6MP3 - chains A and T of the 3 polymer chains in the assembly; structure by X-ray diffraction, 1.91 A resolution.

Chain A:
Protein: DNA polymerase eta
Organism: Homo sapiens
Notes: EC 2.7.7.7
UniProtKB: Q9Y253 (POLH_HUMAN); residues 1-432 here = UniProt positions 1-432
Amino-acid sequence (435 residues; numbered -2 to 432; the number before each row is that of its first residue; numbers below 1 keep their minus sign (Gly-2 is residue -2)):
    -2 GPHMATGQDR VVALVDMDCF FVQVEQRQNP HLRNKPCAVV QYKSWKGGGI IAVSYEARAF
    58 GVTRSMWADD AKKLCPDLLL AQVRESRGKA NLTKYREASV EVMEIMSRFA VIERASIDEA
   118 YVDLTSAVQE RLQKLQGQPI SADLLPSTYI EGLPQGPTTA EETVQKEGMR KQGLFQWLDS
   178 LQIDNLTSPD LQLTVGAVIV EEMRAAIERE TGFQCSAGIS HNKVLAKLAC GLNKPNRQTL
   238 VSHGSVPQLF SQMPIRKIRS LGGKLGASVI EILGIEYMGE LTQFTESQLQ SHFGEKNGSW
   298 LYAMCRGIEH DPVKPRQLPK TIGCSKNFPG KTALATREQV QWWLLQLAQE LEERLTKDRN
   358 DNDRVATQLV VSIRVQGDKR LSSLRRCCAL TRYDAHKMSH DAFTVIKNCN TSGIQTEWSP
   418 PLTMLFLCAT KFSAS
Disordered / not traced: 155-159
Sequence notes: expression tag (-2 to 0)
Bound ions: Na+ site 1 near Asp176 (its only coordinating residue here); Na+ site 2: Gln179, Ser185, Asp187
Swiss-Prot annotation at these positions:
  - binding site (Mg(2+)): Asp13, Met14, Asp115, Glu116
  - binding site (Mn(2+)): Asp13, Met14, Asp115, Glu116
  - binding site (a 2'-deoxyribonucleoside 5'-triphosphate): Arg61
  - natural variant: Val37 (deletion: In XPV), Leu75 (deletion: In XPV), Arg93 (R93P: In XPV), Arg111 (R111H: In XPV), Thr122 (T122P: In XPV), Gly153 (G153D: In a breast cancer sample), Thr191 (T191P: In XPV), Gly263 (G263V: In XPV), Val266 (V266D: In XPV), Gly295 (G295R: In XPV), Arg361 (R361S: In XPV)
  - mutagenesis: Tyr52 (Y52A/F: Reduces DNA polymerase activity; Y52E: Reduces DNA polymerase activity. Increases fidelity of replication and reduces translesion bypass), Arg61 (R61A: Reduces enzymatic activity by two-thirds), Ser62 (S62G: Increased DNA polymerase activity and translesion bypass compared to wild-type), Ala68 (A68S/V: Severe reduction in thymine dimer translesion bypass), Asn324 to Pro326 (Reduces binding to chromatin and to monoubiquitinated PCNA. Abolishes binding to monoubiquitinated PCNA; when associated with 705-E--H-713 Del)

Chain T:
Molecule: 12-nt DNA strand
Sequence (12 nucleotides; row label = number of the first residue in the row):
     1 CATIATGACG CT

Chain A / chain T interface:
Residue-residue contacts (40):
  Gln38(A) - DI4(T)  hydrogen bond to the sugar
  Gln38(A) - DA5(T)  sugar contact
  Tyr39(A) - DI4(T)  phosphate contact
  Tyr39(A) - DA5(T)  hydrogen bond to the phosphate
  Trp42(A) - DA2(T)  stacking on the base
  Ser62(A) - DT3(T)  hydrogen bond to the base
  Trp64(A) - DA2(T)  phosphate contact
  Trp64(A) - DT3(T)  sugar contact
  Lys86(A) - DT6(T)  salt bridge to the phosphate
  Ala87(A) - DA5(T)  sugar contact
  Leu89(A) - DA5(T)  phosphate contact
  Leu89(A) - DT6(T)  phosphate contact
  Arg93(A) - DT6(T)  salt bridge to the phosphate
  Arg93(A) - DG7(T)  salt bridge to the phosphate
  Lys311(A) - DC9(T)  salt bridge to the phosphate
  Arg313(A) - DA8(T)  phosphate contact
  Arg313(A) - DC9(T)  salt bridge to the phosphate
  Pro316(A) - DA8(T)  phosphate contact
  Lys317(A) - DA8(T)  hydrogen bond to the phosphate
  Lys317(A) - DC9(T)  salt bridge to the phosphate
  Thr318(A) - DG7(T)  sugar contact
  Thr318(A) - DA8(T)  hydrogen bond to the phosphate
  Ile319(A) - DG7(T)  phosphate contact
  Gly320(A) - DT6(T)  sugar contact
  Gly320(A) - DG7(T)  hydrogen bond to the phosphate
  Cys321(A) - DT6(T)  phosphate contact
  Ser322(A) - DA5(T)  sugar contact
  Ser322(A) - DT6(T)  hydrogen bond to the phosphate
  Lys323(A) - DA5(T)  phosphate contact
  Asn324(A) - DI4(T)  hydrogen bond to the phosphate
  Asn324(A) - DA5(T)  hydrogen bond to the phosphate
  Pro326(A) - DC1(T)  phosphate contact
  Pro326(A) - DA2(T)  sugar contact
  Gly327(A) - DA2(T)  hydrogen bond to the phosphate
  Thr329(A) - DA2(T)  base contact
  Arg351(A) - DT6(T)  salt bridge to the phosphate
  Arg351(A) - DG7(T)  salt bridge to the phosphate
  Leu378(A) - DT6(T)  base contact
  Leu378(A) - DG7(T)  base contact
  Met421(A) - DT6(T)  base contact
Other interface residues (no listed pair), chain A (32 interface residues in all): Ile48, Arg111, Lys293, Glu347, Arg371, Phe423
Other interface residues (no listed pair), chain T (10 interface residues in all): DC11

Summary:
Chain A and chain T form an interface of 32 and 10 residues respectively; the contacts include 10 hydrogen
bonds, 8 salt bridges and 1 aromatic stacking contact. Among the polar pairs are Ser62(A)-DT3(T),
Gln38(A)-DI4(T) and Tyr39(A)-DA5(T).
Chain A is DNA polymerase eta (Homo sapiens) and chain T is a 12-nt DNA strand; the structure, Binary
structure of DNA polymerase eta in complex with templating hypoxanthine, was determined by X-ray diffraction.
